Entry 8JL9 (electron microscopy, 2.65 A resolution); this record covers chains F and I of the 10 polymer chains in the assembly.

Chain F:
Protein: Histone H4
Source organism: Homo sapiens
UniProt: P62805 (H4_HUMAN); residues 0-102 here correspond to UniProt positions 1-103 (UniProt number = residue number + 1)
Amino-acid sequence (106 residues; numbered -3 to 102; the number before each row is that of its first residue; numbers below 1 keep their minus sign (Gly-3 is residue -3)):
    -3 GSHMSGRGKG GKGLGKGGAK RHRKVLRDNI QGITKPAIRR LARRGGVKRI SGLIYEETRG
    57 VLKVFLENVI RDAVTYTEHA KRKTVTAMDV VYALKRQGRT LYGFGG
Disordered / not traced: -3 to 23
Sequence notes: expression tag (-3 to -1)
Swiss-Prot annotation at these positions:
  - DNA-binding region: Lys16 to Lys20
  - modified residue: Ser1 (N-acetylserine), Arg3 (Asymmetric dimethylarginine), Lys5 (N6-(2-hydroxyisobutyryl)lysine), Lys8 (N6-(2-hydroxyisobutyryl)lysine), Lys12 (N6-(2-hydroxyisobutyryl)lysine), Lys16 (N6-(2-hydroxyisobutyryl)lysine), Lys20 (N6,N6,N6-trimethyllysine), Lys31 (N6-(2-hydroxyisobutyryl)lysine), Lys44 (N6-(2-hydroxyisobutyryl)lysine), Ser47 (Phosphoserine), Tyr51 (Phosphotyrosine), Lys59 (N6-(2-hydroxyisobutyryl)lysine), Lys77 (N6-(2-hydroxyisobutyryl)lysine), Lys79 (N6-(2-hydroxyisobutyryl)lysine), Thr80 (Phosphothreonine), Tyr88 (Phosphotyrosine), Lys91 (N6-(2-hydroxyisobutyryl)lysine)
  - cross-link (Glycyl lysine isopeptide (Lys-Gly)): Lys12 (interchain with G-Cter in SUMO2), Lys20 (interchain with G-Cter in SUMO2), Lys31 (interchain with G-Cter in SUMO2), Lys59 (interchain with G-Cter in SUMO2), Lys79 (interchain with G-Cter in SUMO2), Lys91 (interchain with G-Cter in SUMO2)

Chain I:
Molecule: 193-nt DNA strand
Source organism: synthetic construct
Sequence (193 nucleotides; numbered -96 to 96; the number before each row is that of its first residue; numbers below 1 keep their minus sign (DA-96 is residue -96)):
   -96 ATCACGTAAT ATTGGCCAGC TAGGATCACA ATCCCGGTGC CGAGGCCGCT CAATTGGTCG
   -36 TAGACAGCTC TAGCACCGCT TAAACGCACG TACGGAATCC GTACGTGCGT TTAAGCGGTG
    24 CTAGAGCTGT CTACGACCAA TTGAGCGGCC TCGGCACCGG GATTGTGATC CTAGCTGGCC
    84 AATATTACGT GAT
Disordered / not traced: -96 to -78, 78-96

Chain F / chain I interface:
Pairs across the interface (10):
  Arg45(F) - DC7(I)  sugar contact
  Arg45(F) - DG8(I)  phosphate contact
  Ile46(F) - DC7(I)  sugar contact
  Ile46(F) - DG8(I)  hydrogen bond to the phosphate
  Ser47(F) - DC7(I)  sugar contact
  Gly48(F) - DC7(I)  hydrogen bond to the phosphate
  Arg78(F) - DA28(I)  phosphate contact
  Lys79(F) - DG27(I)  phosphate contact
  Lys79(F) - DA28(I)  hydrogen bond to the phosphate
  Thr80(F) - DA28(I)  hydrogen bond to the phosphate
Also at the interface, not in a pair above, chain F (10 interface residues in all): Arg39, Lys44, Lys77
Also at the interface, not in a pair above, chain I (6 interface residues in all): DT9, DG29

Summary:
10 residues of chain F face 6 of chain I across their interface; the contacts include 4 hydrogen bonds. Polar
contacts include Ile46(F)-DG8(I), Gly48(F)-DC7(I) and Lys79(F)-DA28(I). From UniProt: a DNA-binding region on
chain F.
Chain F is Histone H4 (Homo sapiens) and chain I is a 193-nt DNA strand (synthetic construct); the structure,
Cryo-EM structure of the human nucleosome with scFv, was determined by electron microscopy, deposited together
with 8JLA, 8JLB and 8JLD.
